Entry 3SAR (X-ray diffraction, 1.95 A resolution); this record covers chains A and D of the 3 polymer chains in the assembly.

Chain A:
Molecule: Formamidopyrimidine-DNA glycosylase
Source organism: Geobacillus stearothermophilus
Reference sequence: P84131 (P84131_GEOSE); residues 2-274 here = UniProt positions 2-274
Sequence (273 residues; numbered 2 to 274; the number before each row is that of its first residue):
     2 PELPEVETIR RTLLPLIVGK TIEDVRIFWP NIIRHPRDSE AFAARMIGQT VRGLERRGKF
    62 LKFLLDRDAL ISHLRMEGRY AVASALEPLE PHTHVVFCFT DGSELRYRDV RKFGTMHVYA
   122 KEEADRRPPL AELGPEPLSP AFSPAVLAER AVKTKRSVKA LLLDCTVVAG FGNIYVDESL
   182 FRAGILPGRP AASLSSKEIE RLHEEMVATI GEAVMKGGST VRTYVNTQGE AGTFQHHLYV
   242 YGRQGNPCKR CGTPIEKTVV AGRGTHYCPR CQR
Disordered / not traced: 218-237
Differences from the reference sequence: conflict Glu3 (Gln in P84131); engineered mutation Cys166 (Gln in P84131)
Bound ions: Zn2+: Cys249, Cys252, Cys269, Cys272

Chain D:
Molecule: 16-nt DNA strand
Sequence (16 nucleotides; row label = number of the first residue in the row; numbers below 1 keep their minus sign (DT-1 is residue -1)):
    -1 TGCGTCCAGG TXTACC
Disordered / not traced: -1 to 1
Modified residues: CX2 (2'-deoxy-5'-O-{(R)-hydroxy[(2-sulfanylethyl)amino]phosphoryl}cytidine) at position 10

How chain A and chain D interact:
Pairs across the interface - 25 pairs, chain A then chain D:
  Lys60(A) - DG8(D)  sugar contact
  Lys60(A) - DT9(D)  phosphate contact
  Phe61(A) - CX2_10(D)  phosphate contact
  His74(A) - DG8(D)  hydrogen bond to the phosphate
  His74(A) - DT9(D)  salt bridge to the phosphate
  Arg76(A) - DG7(D)  base contact
  Arg76(A) - DG8(D)  hydrogen bond to the base
  Arg76(A) - DT9(D)  sugar contact
  Met77(A) - DA6(D)  sugar contact
  Met77(A) - DG7(D)  base contact
  Arg112(A) - DA6(D)  hydrogen bond to the base
  Phe114(A) - DA6(D)  base contact
  Phe114(A) - DG7(D)  base contact
  Pro130(A) - CX2_10(D)  base contact
  Ala132(A) - CX2_10(D)  base contact
  Glu133(A) - CX2_10(D)  base contact
  Leu134(A) - CX2_10(D)  base contact
  Leu164(A) - DT9(D)  base contact
  Cys166(A) - DT9(D)  sugar contact
  Cys166(A) - CX2_10(D)  base contact
  Thr167(A) - CX2_10(D)  base contact
  Gly173(A) - DG8(D)  phosphate contact
  Asn174(A) - DG8(D)  hydrogen bond to the phosphate
  Arg264(A) - DG7(D)  hydrogen bond to the phosphate
  Arg264(A) - DG8(D)  salt bridge to the phosphate

In short:
17 residues of chain A face 5 of chain D across their interface; the contacts include 5 hydrogen bonds and 2
salt bridges. Polar pairs include Arg76(A)-DG8(D), Arg112(A)-DA6(D) and His74(A)-DG8(D). Cys249(A), Cys252(A),
Cys269(A) and Cys272(A) form the Zn2+ site.
Chain A is Formamidopyrimidine-DNA glycosylase (Geobacillus stearothermophilus) and chain D is a 16-nt DNA
strand; the structure, MUTM Slanted complex 1, was determined by X-ray diffraction, deposited together with
3SAS, 3SAT, 3SAU, 3SAW and 3SBJ.
